Entry 2D2N (X-ray diffraction, 3.20 A resolution); this record covers chains B and C of the 4 polymer chains in the assembly.

== Chain B ==
Molecule: Giant hemoglobin, A2(a5) globin chain
From: Oligobrachia mashikoi
UniProt: Q7M413 (GLB5_OLIMA); residues 1-142 here correspond to UniProt positions 17-158 (UniProt number = residue number + 16)
Sequence (142 residues; row label = number of the first residue in the row):
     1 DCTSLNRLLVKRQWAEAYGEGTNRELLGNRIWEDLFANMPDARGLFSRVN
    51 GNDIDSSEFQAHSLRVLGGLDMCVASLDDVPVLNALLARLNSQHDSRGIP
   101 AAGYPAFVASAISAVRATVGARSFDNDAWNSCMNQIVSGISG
Disulfide bonds: Cys2-Cys132
Metal / ion sites: methyl mercury ion: Gly69, Cys73; heme Fe: His94 (together with oxygen molecule)
Residues lining bound ligands:
  - heme (HEM): Leu35, Leu45, Phe46, Arg48, Val49, His62, Arg65, Val66, Gly69, Leu70, Leu90, Gln93, His94, Arg97, Ile99, Gly103, Tyr104, Phe107, Met133, Ile140
  - heme / oxygen molecule: Trp32, Leu35, Leu45, Phe46, Arg48, Val49, His62, Arg65, Val66, Gly69, Leu70, Leu90, Gln93, His94, Arg97, Ile99, Gly103, Tyr104, Phe107, Met133, Ile140
  - oxygen molecule (OXY): Trp32, Phe46, His62, Val66, His94
UniProt features mapped onto this chain:
  - binding site (hydrogen sulfide): Cys73
  - binding site (heme b): His94

== Chain C ==
Molecule: Giant hemoglobin, B2(c) globin chain
From: Oligobrachia mashikoi
UniProt: Q7M418 (GLBC_OLIMA); residues 1-147 here correspond to UniProt positions 17-163 (UniProt number = residue number + 16)
Sequence (147 residues; each row starts with the number of its first residue):
     1 SSCCSSEDRANVMHNWDAAWSAAYSDRRVALAQAVFASLFSRDAAAQGLF
    51 SGVSADNPDSADFRAHCVRVVNGLDVAINMLNDPAVLNEQLAHLSAQHQA
   101 RAGVAAAHFDVMAEAFAEVMPQVSSCFSSDSWNRCFARIANGISAGL
Not modelled in the structure: 1
Disulfide bonds: Cys4-Cys135
Metal / ion sites: methyl mercury ion: Phe63, Cys67; heme Fe: His98 (together with oxygen molecule)
Residues lining bound ligands:
  - heme (HEM): Leu49, Phe50, Gly52, Val53, His66, Arg69, Val70, Gly73, Leu74, Leu94, Gln97, His98, Arg101, Val104, His108, Phe109, Met112, Phe136, Ala140, Ile143
  - heme / oxygen molecule: Phe36, Leu49, Phe50, Gly52, Val53, His66, Arg69, Val70, Gly73, Leu74, Leu94, Gln97, His98, Arg101, Val104, His108, Phe109, Met112, Phe136, Ala140, Ile143
  - oxygen molecule (OXY): Phe36, Phe50, His66, Val70, His98, Met112
UniProt features mapped onto this chain:
  - binding site (hydrogen sulfide): Cys67
  - binding site (heme b): His98

== How chain B and chain C interact ==
Pairs across the interface (33; chain B residue first):
  Leu8(B) with Tyr24(C)
  Lys11(B) with Ala23(C), hydrogen bond (side chain-backbone); Tyr24(C)
  Gly21(B) with Asn79(C)
  Arg24(B) with Asp75(C), salt bridge; Asn79(C), hydrogen bond
  Glu25(B) with Asp83(C)
  Arg48(B) with His93(C)
  Ser57(B) with Ala85(C)
  Glu58(B) with Glu89(C)
  Gln60(B) with Val86(C)
  Ala61(B) with Val86(C), hydrophobic; Glu89(C)
  Leu64(B) with Met80(C), hydrophobic
  Arg65(B) with Gln90(C); His93(C)
  Gly68(B) with Asn72(C)
  Asp71(B) with Ala22(C); Arg28(C), salt bridge
  Met72(B) with Val68(C), hydrophobic; Asn72(C)
  Ala75(B) with Ala23(C); Ser25(C), hydrogen bond (backbone-backbone); Arg28(C)
  Ser76(B) with Ser25(C)
  Asp78(B) with Tyr24(C)
  Asp79(B) with Arg64(C), salt bridge
  Val82(B) with Arg64(C); Ala65(C), hydrophobic
  Ala85(B) with Ala65(C), hydrophobic; Arg69(C)
  Leu86(B) with Ala65(C)
  Arg89(B) with Arg69(C)
Also at the interface, not in a pair above, chain B (30 interface residues in all): Trp14, Glu20, Thr22, Gly69, Val74, Pro81, Gln93
Also at the interface, not in a pair above, chain C (24 interface residues in all): Asp17, Ala61, Val76, Gln97, Arg101

== In short ==
The interface between chain B and chain C involves 30 residues on one side and 24 on the other; the contacts
include 3 hydrogen bonds and 3 salt bridges. Polar contacts include Arg24(B)-Asp75(C), Asp71(B)-Arg28(C) and
Asp79(B)-Arg64(C). Heme is bound between chain B and chain C.
Chain B is Giant hemoglobin, A2(a5) globin chain and chain C is Giant hemoglobin, B2(c) globin chain, both
from Oligobrachia mashikoi; the structure, Structure of an extracellular giant hemoglobin of the gutless beard
worm Oligobrachia mashikoi, was determined by X-ray diffraction (same publication as 2D2M).
